PDB entry 4FXI | X-ray diffraction, 1.80 A resolution | chain A

[Chain A]
Name: mRNA interferase RelE
From: Escherichia coli
Notes: EC 3.1.-.-; fragment: RelE
Reference sequence: P0C077 (RELE_ECOLI); numbering as in UniProt (aligned over 1-95)
Sequence (95 residues; numbered 1 to 95; the number before each row is that of its first residue):
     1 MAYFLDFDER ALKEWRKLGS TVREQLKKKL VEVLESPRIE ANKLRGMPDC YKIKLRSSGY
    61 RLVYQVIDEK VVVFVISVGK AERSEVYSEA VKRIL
Unresolved in the structure: 1
Modified positions: Cys-50 (s,s-(2-hydroxyethyl)thiocysteine; CME)
Sequence notes: engineered mutation Ala-81 (Arg in P0C077)
UniProt features mapped onto this chain:
  - active site: Lys-52 (Proton acceptor)
  - site (Transition state stabilizer): Lys-54, Arg-61
  - mutagenesis: Lys-52 (K52A: Reduces mRNA cleavage rate constant 2100-fold. Reduces mRNA cleavage rate constant 1000000-fold; when associated with F-87), Lys-54 (K54A: Reduces mRNA cleavage rate constant 2700-fold), Arg-61 (R61A: Reduces mRNA cleavage rate constant 2700000-fold), Tyr-87 (Y87A: Reduces mRNA cleavage rate constant 180000-fold; Y87F: Reduces mRNA cleavage rate constant 130-fold. Almost complete loss of mRNA cleavage; when associated with A-81 ...), Ala-90 to Leu-95 (Does not inhibit translation)
What the authors report for this chain:
  - contacts within the chain: Glu-14/Arg-93 (salt bridge)
  - catalytic residues: Tyr-87 (citing earlier work)
  - conformationally variable residues (order/disorder transition): Glu-85 to Leu-95

[Overview]
From UniProt: active-site residue Lys-52 and 10 mutagenesis sites. The paper reports the catalytic residue
Tyr-87; conformational variability at Glu-85.
Chain A is mRNA interferase RelE (Escherichia coli); the structure, Crystal structure of the isolated E. coli
RelE toxin, P21 form, was determined by X-ray diffraction (same publication as 4FXE and 4FXH).
